Entry 9QBJ (electron microscopy, 3.20 A resolution); this record covers chains D and E of the 8 polymer chains in the assembly.

[Chain D]
Protein: Nanobody ALFA-H6
Source organism: Vicugna pacos
Notes: antibody fragment or engineered binder
Sequence (133 residues; numbered 3 to 135; the number before each row is that of its first residue):
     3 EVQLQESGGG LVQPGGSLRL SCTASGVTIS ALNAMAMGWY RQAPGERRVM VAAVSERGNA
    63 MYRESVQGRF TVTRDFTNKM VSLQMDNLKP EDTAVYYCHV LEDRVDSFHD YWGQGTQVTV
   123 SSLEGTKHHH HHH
Not modelled in the structure: 3
Cystine bridges: C24-C100

[Chain E]
Protein: Fab antibody 8D3_2_H-H6
Source organism: Mus musculus
Notes: antibody fragment or engineered binder
Sequence (237 residues; row label = number of the first residue in the row):
     1 DVQLVESGGG LVQPGKSLRL SCAASGFTFS NFGMHWVRQA PEMGLEWVAY ISSGSTTKYY
    61 GDTVKGRFTI SRDNPKNTLY LQMNSLRSED TAMYYCARRP LYDGDYGYPM DYWGQGTSVT
   121 VSSASTKGPS VFPLAPSSKS TSGGTAALGC LVKDYFPEPV TVSWNSGALT SGVHTFPAVL
   181 QSSGLYSLSS VVTVPSSSLG TQTYICNVNH KPSNTKVDKK VEPKSCGSGT KHHHHHH
Not modelled in the structure: 137-145, 196-202, 224-237
Cystine bridges: C22-C96, C150-C206

[Interface between chain D and chain E]
Contacting residue pairs - 8 pairs, chain D then chain E:
  H130(D) - G26(E)
  H130(D) - F27(E)
  H130(D) - T28(E)
  H131(D) - G26(E)
  H132(D) - D1(E)
  H132(D) - S25(E)  hydrogen bond
  H132(D) - G26(E)  hydrogen bond (side chain-backbone)
  H135(D) - D1(E)  salt bridge
Other interface residues (no listed pair), chain E (6 interface residues in all): Q3

[In short]
4 residues of chain D face 6 of chain E across their interface; the contacts include 2 hydrogen bonds and 1
salt bridge. Polar contacts include H135(D)-D1(E), H132(D)-S25(E) and H132(D)-G26(E).
Here chain D is Nanobody ALFA-H6 (Vicugna pacos) and chain E is Fab antibody 8D3_2_H-H6 (Mus musculus). Entry
9QBJ (Legobody dimer) was determined by electron microscopy.
